PDB entry 7BL1 | electron microscopy, 9.80 A resolution (very low resolution: no residue pairs are listed; an interface is given only as per-side residue counts) | chains BBB and DDD of the 6 polymer chains in the assembly

== Chain BBB ==
Name: Phosphatidylinositol 3-kinase catalytic subunit type 3
Organism: Homo sapiens
Notes: EC 2.7.1.137
UniProt: Q8NEB9 (PK3C3_HUMAN); numbering as in UniProt (aligned over 1-887)
Sequence (887 residues; row label = number of the first residue in the row):
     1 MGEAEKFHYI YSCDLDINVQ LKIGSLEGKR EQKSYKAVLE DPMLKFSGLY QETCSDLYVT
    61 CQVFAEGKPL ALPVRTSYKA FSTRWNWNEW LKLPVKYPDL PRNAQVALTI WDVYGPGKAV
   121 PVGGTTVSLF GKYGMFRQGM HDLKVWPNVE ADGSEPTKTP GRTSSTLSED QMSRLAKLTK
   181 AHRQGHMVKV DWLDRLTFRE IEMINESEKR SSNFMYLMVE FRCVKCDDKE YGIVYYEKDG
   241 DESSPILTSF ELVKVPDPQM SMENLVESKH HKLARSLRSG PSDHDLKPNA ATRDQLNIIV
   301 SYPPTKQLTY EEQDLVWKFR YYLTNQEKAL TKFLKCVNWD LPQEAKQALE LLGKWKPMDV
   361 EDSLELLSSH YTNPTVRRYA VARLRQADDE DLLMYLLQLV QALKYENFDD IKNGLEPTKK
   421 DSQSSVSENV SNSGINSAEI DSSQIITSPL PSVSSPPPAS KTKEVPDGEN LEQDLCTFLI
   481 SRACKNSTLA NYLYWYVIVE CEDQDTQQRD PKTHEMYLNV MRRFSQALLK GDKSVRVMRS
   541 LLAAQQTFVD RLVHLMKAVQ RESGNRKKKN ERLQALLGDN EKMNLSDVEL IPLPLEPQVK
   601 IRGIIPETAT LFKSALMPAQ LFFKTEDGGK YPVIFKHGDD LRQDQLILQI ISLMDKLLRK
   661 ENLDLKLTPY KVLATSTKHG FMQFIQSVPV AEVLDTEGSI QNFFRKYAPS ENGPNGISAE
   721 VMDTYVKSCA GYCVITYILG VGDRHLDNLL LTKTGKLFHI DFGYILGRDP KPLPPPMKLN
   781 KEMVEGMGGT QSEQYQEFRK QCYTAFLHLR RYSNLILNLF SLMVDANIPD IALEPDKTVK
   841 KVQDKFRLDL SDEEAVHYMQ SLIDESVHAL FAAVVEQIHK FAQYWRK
Disordered / not traced: 1-4, 246-260, 422-469, 873-887
Curated features (UniProtKB/Swiss-Prot):
  - region: L611 to M617 (G-loop), G740 to N748 (Catalytic loop), H759 to N780 (Activation loop)
  - modified residue: T163 (Phosphothreonine), S165 (Phosphoserine), S244 (Phosphoserine), S261 (Phosphoserine), S282 (Phosphoserine)

== Chain DDD ==
Name: Ras-related protein Rab-5A
Organism: Homo sapiens
Notes: EC 3.6.5.2
UniProt: P20339 (RAB5A_HUMAN); numbering as in UniProt (aligned over 16-183)
Sequence (168 residues; each row starts with the number of its first residue):
    16 NKISQFKLVL LGESAVGKSS LVLRFVKGQF HEFQESTIGA AFLTQTVSLD DTTVKFEIWD
    76 TAGLERYHSL APMYYRGAQA AIVVYDITNE ESFARAKNWV KELQRQASPN IVIALSGNKA
   136 DLANKRAVDF QEAQSYADDN SLLFMETSAK TSMNVNEIFM AIAKKLPK
Differences from the reference sequence: conflict S19 (Cys in P20339), S63 (Cys in P20339), L79 (Gln in P20339)
Bound ions: Mg2+: S34, T52 (together with GTP)
Small-molecule neighbours: GTP (guanosine-5'-triphosphate): E28, S29, A30, V31, G32, K33, S34, S35, F45, H46, E47, Q49, E50, S51, T52, T76, A77, G78, L79, N133, K134, D136, L137, S163, A164, K165
Curated features (UniProtKB/Swiss-Prot):
  - motif: Q44 to A56 (Switch 1), A77 to A93 (Switch 2)
  - binding site (GTP): S29, A30, G32, K33, S34, S35, H46, E47, T52, G78, N133, K134, D136, A164, K165
  - binding site (Mg(2+)): S34, T52
  - modified residue: S84 (Phosphoserine)
  - glycosylation: R120 (Microbial infection: N-beta-linked (GlcNAc) arginine)

== How chain BBB and chain DDD interact ==
At this resolution (10 A) residue pairs are not listed: 7 residues of chain BBB and 7 of chain DDD lie at the interface.
The authors on this interface:
  - interface residues, chain BBB: I204(BBB)

== In short ==
The chain BBB/chain DDD interface involves 7 residues from each chain. Bound to chain DDD: GTP. S34(DDD) and
T52(DDD) coordinate Mg2+. Curated annotation (UniProt) lists 15 GTP-binding residues and Mg2+-binding residues
S34(DDD) and T52(DDD) on chain DDD. From the paper: the interface residue I204(BBB).
Here chain BBB is Phosphatidylinositol 3-kinase catalytic subunit type 3 and chain DDD is Ras-related protein
Rab-5A, both from Homo sapiens. Entry 7BL1 (human complex II-BATS bound to membrane-attached Rab5a-GTP) was
determined by electron microscopy.
